Entry 5S5V (X-ray diffraction, 2.70 A resolution); this record covers chains C and E of the 6 polymer chains in the assembly.

[Chain C]
Molecule: Tubulin alpha-1B chain
Source organism: Bos taurus
UniProtKB: P81947 (TBA1B_BOVIN); residue numbers follow UniProt; this construct covers 1-451
Chain sequence (451 residues; numbered 1 to 451; the number before each row is that of its first residue):
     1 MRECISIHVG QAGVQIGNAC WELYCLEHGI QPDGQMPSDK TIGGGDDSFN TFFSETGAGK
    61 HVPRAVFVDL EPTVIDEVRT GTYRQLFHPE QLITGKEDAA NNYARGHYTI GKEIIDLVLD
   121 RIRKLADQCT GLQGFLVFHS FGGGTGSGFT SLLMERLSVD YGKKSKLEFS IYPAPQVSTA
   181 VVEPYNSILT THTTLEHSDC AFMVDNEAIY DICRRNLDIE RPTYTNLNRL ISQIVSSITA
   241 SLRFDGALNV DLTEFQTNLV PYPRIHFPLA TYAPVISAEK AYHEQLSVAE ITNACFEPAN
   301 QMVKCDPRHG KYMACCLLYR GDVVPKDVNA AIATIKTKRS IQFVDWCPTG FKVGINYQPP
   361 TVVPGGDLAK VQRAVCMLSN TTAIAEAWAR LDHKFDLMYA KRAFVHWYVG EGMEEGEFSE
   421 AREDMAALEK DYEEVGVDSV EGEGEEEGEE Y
Not modelled in the structure: 441-451
Metal / ion sites: Ca2+ site 1: D39, T41, G44, E55; Ca2+ site 2: E284 (shared with 1 residue of chain B)
Residues lining bound ligands:
  - GTP (guanosine-5'-triphosphate): G10, Q11, A12, Q15, I16, D69, D98, A99, A100, N101, S140, G142, G143, G144, T145, G146, I171, P173, V177, S178, T179, E183, N206, Y224, L227, N228, I231
  - HR8 (5-chloranyl-2-methoxy-N-(2-methylpropyl)benzamide): L248, P325, V353, I355

[Chain E]
Molecule: Stathmin-4
Source organism: Rattus norvegicus
UniProtKB: P63043 (STMN4_RAT); residues 5-145 here correspond to UniProt positions 49-189 (UniProt number = residue number + 44)
Chain sequence (143 residues; each row starts with the number of its first residue):
     3 MADMEVIELN KCTSGQSFEV ILKPPSFDGV PEFNASLPRR RDPSLEEIQK KLEAAEERRK
    63 YQEAELLKHL AEKREHEREV IQKAIEENNN FIKMAKEKLA QKMESNKENR EAHLAAMLER
   123 LQEKDKHAEE VRKNKELKEE ASR
Not modelled in the structure: 3-5, 29-43, 144-145
Sequence notes: initiating methionine (3); expression tag (4)
UniProt features mapped onto this chain:
  - modified residue: S46 (Phosphoserine)

[How chain C and chain E interact]
Residue-residue contacts - 29 pairs, chain C then chain E:
  H107(C) with M105(E)
  Y108(C) with K104(E); M105(E), hydrophobic; N108(E)
  T109(C) with R112(E), hydrogen bond
  E155(C) with L101(E); K104(E), salt bridge
  R156(C) with L101(E)
  S158(C) with F93(E)
  V159(C) with I94(E); A97(E), hydrophobic; K98(E)
  G162(C) with I94(E)
  K163(C) with N90(E); F93(E)
  T193(C) with K104(E)
  H197(C) with F93(E); A97(E)
  V409(C) with H115(E), hydrogen bond (backbone-side chain)
  G410(C) with R112(E); H115(E)
  E411(C) with N108(E); R112(E), salt bridge
  G412(C) with N108(E), hydrogen bond (backbone-side chain); N111(E), hydrogen bond (backbone-side chain); R112(E)
  M413(C) with N108(E)
  E414(C) with S107(E), hydrogen bond; N111(E), hydrogen bond
Also at the interface, not in a pair above, chain C (21 interface residues in all): K112, L152, E196, E417

[Overview]
The interface between chain C and chain E involves 21 residues on one side and 13 on the other; the contacts
include 6 hydrogen bonds and 2 salt bridges. Among the polar pairs are E155(C)-K104(E), E411(C)-R112(E) and
T109(C)-R112(E). Chain C binds compound HR8 and GTP.
Here chain C is Tubulin alpha-1B chain (Bos taurus) and chain E is Stathmin-4 (Rattus norvegicus). Entry 5S5V
(Tubulin-Z32386228-complex) was determined by X-ray diffraction together with 5S4L, 5S4M, 5S4N, 5S4O, 5S4P,
5S4Q and 52 further entries from the same study.
